5E29 - chains A and D of the 4 polymer chains in the assembly; structure by X-ray diffraction, 1.85 A resolution.

Chain A:
Molecule: Hemoglobin subunit alpha
Organism: Homo sapiens
UniProtKB: P69905 (HBA_HUMAN); residues 1-141 here correspond to UniProt positions 2-142 (UniProt number = residue number + 1)
Sequence (141 residues; row label = number of the first residue in the row):
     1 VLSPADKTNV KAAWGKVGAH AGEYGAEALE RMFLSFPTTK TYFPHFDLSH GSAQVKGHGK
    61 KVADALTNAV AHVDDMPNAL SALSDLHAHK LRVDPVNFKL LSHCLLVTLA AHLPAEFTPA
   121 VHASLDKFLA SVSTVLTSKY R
UniProt features mapped onto this chain:
  - binding site (O2): His58
  - binding site (heme b): His87
  - site: Thr8, Asn9 (Microbial infection: Cleavage), Lys11 (Not glycated), Ala13, Trp14 (Microbial infection: Cleavage), Tyr24, Gly25 (Microbial infection: Cleavage), Leu29, Glu30 (Microbial infection: Cleavage), His45, Phe46 (Microbial infection: Cleavage), Asp47, Leu48 (Microbial infection: Cleavage), Ser52, Ala53 (Microbial infection: Cleavage), Val55, Lys56 (Microbial infection: Cleavage), Lys56 (Not glycated), Gly59, Lys60 (Microbial infection: Cleavage), Lys60 (Not glycated), Lys90 (Not glycated), Leu91, Arg92 (Microbial infection: Cleavage), Lys99 (Not glycated), Leu106, Val107 (Microbial infection: Cleavage), Thr108, Leu109 (Microbial infection: Cleavage), Val121, His122 (Microbial infection: Cleavage), Ser133, Thr134 (Microbial infection: Cleavage)
  - modified residue: Ser3 (Phosphoserine), Lys7 (N6-succinyllysine), Thr8 (Phosphothreonine), Lys11 (N6-succinyllysine), Lys16 (N6-acetyllysine), Tyr24 (Phosphotyrosine), Ser35 (Phosphoserine), Lys40 (N6-succinyllysine), Ser49 (Phosphoserine), Ser102 (Phosphoserine), Thr108 (Phosphothreonine), Ser124 (Phosphoserine), Ser131 (Phosphoserine), Thr134 (Phosphothreonine), Thr137 (Phosphothreonine), Ser138 (Phosphoserine)
  - glycosylation (N-linked (Glc) (glycation) lysine): Lys7, Lys16, Lys40, Lys61
Ligand contacts:
  - 5JN / RQ3: Phe36, Lys99, Leu100, His103, Asp126, Ala130, Ser131, Thr134
  - heme / nitric oxide: Leu29, Met32, Thr39, Tyr42, Phe43, His45, Phe46, His58, Lys61, Val62, Ala65, Leu66, Leu83, Leu86, His87, Leu91, Val93, Asn97, Phe98, Leu101, Leu105, Val132, Leu136
  - RQ3 (2-{4-[(3,5-dimethylanilino)-carbonyl-methyl]-phenoxy}-2-methylpropionic acid): Pro95, Thr137, Tyr140, Arg141
From the paper describing this entry:
  - binding site for RQ3: Phe36, Pro95, Lys99, Leu100, His103, Thr137, Tyr140, Arg141
  - binding site for the ligand 5JN: Ser131, Thr134, Arg141
  - contacts within the chain: His87-Tyr140 (water-mediated contact)
  - binding site for nitric oxide: His58
  - conformationally variable residues (side-chain flip): His45
  - binding site for nitrate ion: His45

Chain D:
Molecule: Hemoglobin subunit beta
Organism: Homo sapiens
UniProtKB: P68871 (HBB_HUMAN); residues 2-146 here correspond to UniProt positions 3-147 (UniProt number = residue number + 1)
Sequence (145 residues; each row starts with the number of its first residue):
     2 HLTPEEKSAV TALWGKVNVD EVGGEALGRL LVVYPWTQRF FESFGDLSTP DAVMGNPKVK
    62 AHGKKVLGAF SDGLAHLDNL KGTFATLSEL HCDKLHVDPE NFRLLGNVLV CVLAHHFGKE
   122 FTPPVQAAYQ KVVAGVANAL AHKYH
UniProt features mapped onto this chain:
  - binding site ((2R)-2,3-bisphosphoglycerate): His2, Lys82, His143
  - binding site (heme b): His63, His92
  - site: Glu7, Lys8 (Microbial infection: Cleavage), Gly25, Glu26 (Microbial infection: Cleavage), Gly29, Arg30 (Microbial infection: Cleavage), Tyr35, Pro36 (Microbial infection: Cleavage), Trp37, Thr38 (Microbial infection: Cleavage), Phe45, Gly46 (Microbial infection: Cleavage), Asp52, Ala53 (Microbial infection: Cleavage), Gly56, Asn57 (Microbial infection: Cleavage), Lys59 (Not glycated), Phe71, Ser72 (Microbial infection: Cleavage), Gly74, Leu75 (Microbial infection: Cleavage), Lys82 (Not glycated), Thr84, Phe85 (Microbial infection: Cleavage), His92, Cys93 (Microbial infection: Cleavage), Lys95 (Not glycated), Arg104, Leu105 (Microbial infection: Cleavage), Leu110, Val111 (Microbial infection: Cleavage), Gly119, Lys120 (Microbial infection: Cleavage), Phe122, Thr123 (Microbial infection: Cleavage), Ala128, Ala129 (Microbial infection: Cleavage) and 2 more in UniProt
  - modified residue: Ser9 (Phosphoserine), Thr12 (Phosphothreonine), Ser44 (Phosphoserine), Thr50 (Phosphothreonine), Lys59 (N6-acetyllysine), Lys82 (N6-acetyllysine), Thr87 (Phosphothreonine), Cys93 (S-nitrosocysteine), Lys144 (N6-acetyllysine)
  - glycosylation (N-linked (Glc) (glycation) lysine): Lys8, Lys17, Lys66, Lys120, Lys144
Ion coordination: heme Fe near His92 (its only coordinating residue here)
Ligand contacts:
  - heme (HEM): Leu31, Thr38, Phe41, Phe42, Phe45, His63, Lys66, Val67, Ala70, Phe71, Phe85, Leu88, Leu91, His92, Leu96, Val98, Asn102, Phe103, Leu106, Val137, Leu141
  - RQ3 (2-{4-[(3,5-dimethylanilino)-carbonyl-methyl]-phenoxy}-2-methylpropionic acid): Tyr35, Trp37, Leu105, Asn108
From the paper describing this entry:
  - binding site for nitrate ion: His97
  - binding site for RQ3: Tyr35, Trp37, Leu105, Asn108

Interface between chain A and chain D:
Pairs across the interface (25; chain A residue first):
  Pro37(A) - His146(D)
  Thr38(A) - Pro100(D)
  Lys40(A) - His146(D)  hydrogen bond (side chain-backbone)
  Thr41(A) - His97(D)
  Thr41(A) - Val98(D)
  Thr41(A) - Asp99(D)
  Thr41(A) - Tyr145(D)
  Tyr42(A) - Arg40(D)
  Tyr42(A) - Asp99(D)  hydrogen bond
  Pro44(A) - His97(D)
  Leu91(A) - Arg40(D)  hydrogen bond (backbone-side chain)
  Arg92(A) - Trp37(D)
  Arg92(A) - Arg40(D)
  Arg92(A) - Glu43(D)  salt bridge
  Asp94(A) - Trp37(D)
  Asp94(A) - Asp99(D)
  Asp94(A) - Glu101(D)
  Asp94(A) - Leu105(D)
  Val96(A) - Glu101(D)
  Asn97(A) - Asp99(D)  hydrogen bond
  Tyr140(A) - Trp37(D)  hydrophobic
  Arg141(A) - Val34(D)  hydrogen bond (side chain-backbone)
  Arg141(A) - Tyr35(D)
  Arg141(A) - Pro36(D)
  Arg141(A) - Trp37(D)
Other interface residues (no listed pair), chain A (14 interface residues in all): Pro95
Other interface residues (no listed pair), chain D (15 interface residues in all): Gln39

Summary:
Chain A and chain D form an interface of 14 and 15 residues respectively, with 5 hydrogen bonds and 1 salt
bridge. Polar contacts include Arg92(A)-Glu43(D), Lys40(A)-His146(D) and Tyr42(A)-Asp99(D). From the paper: a
binding site for RQ3 at Phe36(A), Pro95(A) and Tyr35(D) among others; a binding site for the ligand 5JN at
Ser131(A), Thr134(A) and Arg141(A).
Chain A is Hemoglobin subunit alpha and chain D is Hemoglobin subunit beta, both from Homo sapiens; the
structure, Crystal Structure of Deoxygenated Hemoglobin in Complex with an Allosteric Effector and Nitric
Oxide, was determined by X-ray diffraction.
